PDB entry 2WWA | electron microscopy, 8.90 A resolution (very low resolution: no residue pairs are listed; an interface is given only as per-side residue counts) | chains E and I of the 15 polymer chains in the assembly

[Chain E]
Molecule: 25S RRNA
Organism: Saccharomyces cerevisiae
Sequence (34 nucleotides; each row starts with the number of its first residue):
   528 UGAAAAGAAC UUUGAAAAGA GAGUGAAAAA GUAC

[Chain I]
Protein: 60S ribosomal protein L17-A
Organism: Saccharomyces cerevisiae
Reference sequence: P05740 (RL17A_YEAST); numbering as in UniProt (aligned over 1-184)
Chain sequence (184 residues; each row starts with the number of its first residue):
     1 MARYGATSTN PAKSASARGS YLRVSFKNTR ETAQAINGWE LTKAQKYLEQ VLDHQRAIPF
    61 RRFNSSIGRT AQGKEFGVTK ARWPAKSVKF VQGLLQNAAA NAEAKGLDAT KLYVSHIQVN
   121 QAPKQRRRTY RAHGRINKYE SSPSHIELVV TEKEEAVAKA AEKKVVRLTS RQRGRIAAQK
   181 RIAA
Not modelled in the structure: 154-184
Swiss-Prot annotation at these positions:
  - modified residue: Thr70 (Phosphothreonine)
  - cross-link: Lys46 (Glycyl lysine isopeptide (Lys-Gly) (interchain with G-Cter in ubiquitin))

[Interface between chain E and chain I]
At this resolution (9 A) residue pairs are not listed: 11 residues of chain E and 13 of chain I lie at the interface.

[In short]
11 residues of chain E and 13 residues of chain I are in contact.
Here chain E is 25S RRNA and chain I is 60S ribosomal protein L17-A, both from Saccharomyces cerevisiae. Entry
2WWA (Cryo-EM structure of idle yeast Ssh1 complex bound to the yeast 80S ribosome) was determined by electron
microscopy, deposited together with 2WW9 and 2WWB.
